6CON - chains B and C of the 4 polymer chains in the assembly; structure by X-ray diffraction, 2.10 A resolution.

Chain B:
Name: CoA-transferase subunit beta
From: Mycobacterium tuberculosis
Notes: EC 2.8.3.-, 2.8.3.6
UniProt: A0A045H5Z8 (A0A045H5Z8_MYCTX); residue numbers follow UniProt; this construct covers 1-250
Sequence (250 residues; each row starts with the number of its first residue):
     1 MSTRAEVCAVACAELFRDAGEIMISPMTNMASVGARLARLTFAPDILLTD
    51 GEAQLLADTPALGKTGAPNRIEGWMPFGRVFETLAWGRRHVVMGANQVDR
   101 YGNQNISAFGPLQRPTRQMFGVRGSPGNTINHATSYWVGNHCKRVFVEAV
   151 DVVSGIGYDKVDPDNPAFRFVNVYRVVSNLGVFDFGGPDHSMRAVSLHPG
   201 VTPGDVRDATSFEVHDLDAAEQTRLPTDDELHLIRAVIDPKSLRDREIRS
Unresolved in the structure: 1
What the authors report for this chain:
  - contacts within the chain: Asp50-Glu52
  - catalytic residues: Arg89, Asn128 (proposed by the authors, not directly observed)

Chain C:
Name: CoA-transferase subunit alpha
From: Mycobacterium tuberculosis
Notes: EC 2.8.3.-, 2.8.3.12
UniProt: A0A045J8X5 (A0A045J8X5_MYCTX); numbering as in UniProt (aligned over 1-292)
Sequence (305 residues; each row starts with the number of its first residue; numbers below 1 keep their minus sign (Met-12 is residue -12)):
   -12 MHHHHHHLVPRGSMPDKRTALDDAVAQLRSGMTIGIAGWGSRRKPMAFVR
    38 AILRSDVTDLTVVTYGGPDLGLLCSAGKVKRVYYGFVSLDSPPFYDPWFA
    88 HARTSGAIEAREMDEGMLRCGLQAAAQRLPFLPIRAGLGSSVPQFWAGEL
   138 QTVTSPYPAPGGGYETLIAMPALRLDAAFAHLNLGDSHGNAAYTGIDPYF
   188 DDLFLMAAERRFLSVERIVATEELVKSVPPQALLVNRMMVDAIVEAPGGA
   238 HFTTAAPDYGRDEQFQRHYAEAASTQVGWQQFVHTYLSGTEADYQAAVHN
   288 FGASR
Unresolved in the structure: -12 to 0
Construct notes: initiating methionine (-12); expression tag (-11 to 0)
What the authors report for this chain:
  - catalytic residues: Glu102 (proposed by the authors, not directly observed)

Chain B / chain C interface:
Pairs across the interface (41):
  Glu21(B) - Pro2(C)
  Glu21(B) - Lys4(C)  salt bridge
  Glu21(B) - Arg224(C)  salt bridge
  Glu21(B) - Met225(C)
  Met23(B) - Met225(C)
  Arg39(B) - Met1(C)
  Arg39(B) - Arg224(C)
  Pro44(B) - Met1(C)
  Asp45(B) - Met1(C)
  Asp45(B) - Pro2(C)
  Asp45(B) - Arg224(C)  hydrogen bond (backbone-side chain)
  Ile46(B) - Arg224(C)  hydrogen bond (backbone-side chain)
  Leu47(B) - Arg224(C)
  Leu47(B) - Met225(C)  hydrophobic
  Ala57(B) - Met1(C)
  Arg70(B) - Glu209(C)
  Ile71(B) - Thr208(C)
  Ile71(B) - Val212(C)
  Glu72(B) - Asn177(C)  hydrogen bond
  Glu72(B) - Thr208(C)
  Glu72(B) - Arg224(C)  salt bridge
  Gly73(B) - Leu220(C)
  Trp74(B) - Pro217(C)
  Trp74(B) - Gln218(C)
  Met75(B) - Asn223(C)
  Arg79(B) - Leu220(C)  hydrogen bond (side chain-backbone)
  Thr83(B) - Met225(C)
  Leu84(B) - Arg115(C)
  Ala85(B) - Gln114(C)
  Ala85(B) - Arg115(C)  hydrogen bond (backbone-side chain)
  Trp86(B) - Ala113(C)
  Trp86(B) - Arg115(C)  hydrogen bond (backbone-side chain)
  Trp86(B) - Met193(C)  hydrogen bond (side chain-backbone)
  Trp86(B) - Arg198(C)
  Trp86(B) - Met225(C)
  Trp86(B) - Met226(C)  hydrophobic
  Gly87(B) - Arg115(C)
  Arg88(B) - Arg198(C)
  Arg88(B) - Met225(C)
  Asn131(B) - Arg115(C)  hydrogen bond (backbone-side chain)
  Phe170(B) - Arg115(C)
Other interface residues (no listed pair), chain B (27 interface residues in all): Ile22, Leu55, Glu82, Arg169
Other interface residues (no listed pair), chain C (21 interface residues in all): Leu221, Val227

Summary:
The interface between chain B and chain C involves 27 residues on one side and 21 on the other, with 8
hydrogen bonds and 3 salt bridges. Among the polar pairs are Glu21(B)-Lys4(C), Glu21(B)-Arg224(C) and
Glu72(B)-Arg224(C). From the paper: catalytic residues Arg89(B), Asn128(B) and Glu102(C); contacts within the
chain involving Asp50(B) and Glu52(B).
Here chain B is CoA-transferase subunit beta and chain C is CoA-transferase subunit alpha, both from
Mycobacterium tuberculosis. Entry 6CON (Crystal structure of Mycobacterium tuberculosis IpdAB) was determined
by X-ray diffraction (same publication as 6CO6, 6CO9 and 6COJ).
